7KGH - chains A and B of the 3 polymer chains in the assembly; structure by electron microscopy, 3.79 A resolution.

[Chain A (and B)]
Name: Efflux pump membrane transporter
From: Acinetobacter baumannii
Notes: chain B of this document is another copy of the same molecule, construct and numbering; everything in this record applies to it too
UniProtKB: Q2FD70 (Q2FD70_ACIBA); residues 1-1035 here correspond to UniProt positions 2-1036 (UniProt number = residue number + 1)
Amino-acid sequence (1035 residues; each row starts with the number of its first residue):
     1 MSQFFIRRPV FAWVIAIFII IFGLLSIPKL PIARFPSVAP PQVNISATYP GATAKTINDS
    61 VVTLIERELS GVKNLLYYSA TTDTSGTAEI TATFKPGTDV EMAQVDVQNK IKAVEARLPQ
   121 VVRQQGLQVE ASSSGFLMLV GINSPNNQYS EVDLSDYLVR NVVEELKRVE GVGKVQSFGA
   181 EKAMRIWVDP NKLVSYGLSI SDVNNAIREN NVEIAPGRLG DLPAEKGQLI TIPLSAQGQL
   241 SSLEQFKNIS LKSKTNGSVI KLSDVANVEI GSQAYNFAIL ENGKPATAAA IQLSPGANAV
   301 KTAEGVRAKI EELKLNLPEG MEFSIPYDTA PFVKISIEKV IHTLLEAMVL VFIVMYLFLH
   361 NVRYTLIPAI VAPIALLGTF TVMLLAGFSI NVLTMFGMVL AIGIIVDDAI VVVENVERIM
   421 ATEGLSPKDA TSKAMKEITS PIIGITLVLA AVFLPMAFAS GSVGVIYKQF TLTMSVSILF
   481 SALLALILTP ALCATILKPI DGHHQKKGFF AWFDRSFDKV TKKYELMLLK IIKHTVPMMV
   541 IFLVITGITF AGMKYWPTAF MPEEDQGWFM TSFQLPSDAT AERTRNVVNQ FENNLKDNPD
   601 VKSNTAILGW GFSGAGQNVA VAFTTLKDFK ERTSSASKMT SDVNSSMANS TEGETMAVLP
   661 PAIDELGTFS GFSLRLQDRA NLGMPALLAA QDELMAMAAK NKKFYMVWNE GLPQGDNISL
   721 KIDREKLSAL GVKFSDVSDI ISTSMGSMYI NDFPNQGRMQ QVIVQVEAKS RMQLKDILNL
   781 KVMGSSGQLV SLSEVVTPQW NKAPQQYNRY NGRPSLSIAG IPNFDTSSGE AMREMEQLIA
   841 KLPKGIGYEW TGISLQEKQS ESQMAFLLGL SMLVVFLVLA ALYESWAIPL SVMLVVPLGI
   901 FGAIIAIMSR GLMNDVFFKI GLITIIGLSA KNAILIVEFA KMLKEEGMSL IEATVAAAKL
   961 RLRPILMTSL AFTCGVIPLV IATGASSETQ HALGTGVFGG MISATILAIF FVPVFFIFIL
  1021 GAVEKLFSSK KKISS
Unresolved in the structure: 501-507, 1028-1035
Residues lining bound ligands:
  - phosphatidylethanolamine (PTY), molecule 1: F22, L25, K29, T381, L384, L385
  - phosphatidylethanolamine (PTY), molecule 2: A451, L454, P455, F458, A459, F866, L867, L870
Reported in the primary citation:
  - binding site for ethidium: F136, L139, F178, I279, A288, P326, Y327, W568, S572, T605, I607, F612, S613, F623, T625, M656, V658, M706, W708
  - contacts within the chain: K931-N932 (hydrogen bond), K931-T968 (hydrogen bond)

[Chain A / chain B interface]
Residue-residue contacts (76; chain A residue first):
  G51(A) - P216(B)
  G51(A) - G217(B)
  A52(A) - P216(B)  hydrogen bond (backbone-backbone)
  R67(A) - R758(B)
  S70(A) - K167(B)
  L75(A) - E170(B)
  Y78(A) - E164(B)  hydrogen bond
  Y78(A) - R168(B)  hydrogen bond
  T84(A) - R218(B)  hydrogen bond
  M102(A) - M102(B)  hydrophobic
  N109(A) - Q108(B)  hydrogen bond
  N109(A) - V129(B)
  W187(A) - P223(B)  hydrophobic
  Y275(A) - L222(B)
  Y275(A) - P223(B)
  D578(A) - L229(B)
  D578(A) - I230(B)
  D578(A) - T231(B)
  A579(A) - L229(B)
  A579(A) - T231(B)
  T580(A) - Q228(B)  hydrogen bond (side chain-backbone)
  T580(A) - L229(B)  hydrogen bond (backbone-backbone)
  E582(A) - K226(B)  salt bridge
  R583(A) - I230(B)
  Q617(A) - G220(B)
  Q617(A) - L222(B)
  R679(A) - E312(B)  salt bridge
  D716(A) - P233(B)
  N717(A) - P233(B)
  I718(A) - I232(B)  hydrophobic
  I718(A) - P233(B)  hydrogen bond (backbone-backbone)
  I718(A) - L234(B)
  I718(A) - S235(B)  hydrogen bond (backbone-backbone)
  S719(A) - S235(B)
  L720(A) - L234(B)  hydrophobic
  L720(A) - S235(B)  hydrogen bond (backbone-backbone)
  L720(A) - A236(B)
  L720(A) - Q237(B)
  I722(A) - I214(B)  hydrophobic
  R724(A) - L240(B)
  R724(A) - Q245(B)
  K733(A) - E209(B)
  F734(A) - N210(B)
  S735(A) - E209(B)
  S738(A) - V212(B)
  S738(A) - I214(B)
  I741(A) - I214(B)  hydrophobic
  S742(A) - I214(B)
  S742(A) - A215(B)  hydrogen bond (side chain-backbone)
  M745(A) - A215(B)
  M745(A) - G217(B)
  M745(A) - R218(B)
  M745(A) - D221(B)
  Q765(A) - D221(B)  hydrogen bond
  A768(A) - P223(B)
  R771(A) - G220(B)  hydrogen bond (backbone-backbone)
  R771(A) - D221(B)  salt bridge
  R771(A) - P223(B)  hydrogen bond (side chain-backbone)
  M772(A) - E225(B)
  M772(A) - Q228(B)
  Q773(A) - Q228(B)
  W800(A) - I232(B)  hydrophobic
  Q805(A) - P233(B)
  N811(A) - R168(B)  hydrogen bond (backbone-side chain)
  F866(A) - L25(B)  hydrophobic
  L870(A) - L25(B)  hydrophobic
  L877(A) - V14(B)
  L877(A) - I17(B)  hydrophobic
  L877(A) - F18(B)  hydrophobic
  A880(A) - V10(B)
  A881(A) - F11(B)  hydrophobic
  A881(A) - V14(B)  hydrophobic
  E884(A) - R8(B)  salt bridge
  E884(A) - V10(B)
  S885(A) - V10(B)
  W886(A) - V10(B)
Also at the interface, not in a pair above, chain A (61 interface residues in all): D59, G71, N74, K95, A113, A581, A680, K769, L774, G812, R813, V874, V878
Also at the interface, not in a pair above, chain B (51 interface residues in all): E101, V105, Q128, E213, L219, G227, N248, N316, M759

[Overview]
Chain A and chain B form an interface of 61 and 51 residues respectively; the contacts include 15 hydrogen
bonds and 4 salt bridges. Polar pairs include E582(A)-K226(B), R679(A)-E312(B) and R771(A)-D221(B). From the
paper: a binding site for ethidium at F136(A), L139(A) and F178(A) among others; contacts within the chain
involving K931(A), N932(A) and T968(A).
Both chains are Efflux pump membrane transporter (Acinetobacter baumannii). Entry 7KGH (Cryo-EM Structures of
AdeB from Acinetobacter baumannii: AdeB-ET-II) was determined by electron microscopy, deposited together with
7KGD, 7KGE, 7KGF, 7KGG and 7KGI.
